Entry 6WG2 (X-ray diffraction, 2.53 A resolution); this record covers chains H and I of the 5 polymer chains in the assembly.

[Chain H (and I)]
Protein: Fab239 heavy chain
From: Homo sapiens
Notes: chain I of this document is another copy of the same molecule, construct and numbering; everything in this record applies to it too
Sequence (224 residues; row label = number of the first residue in the row; a row labelled like 82A-82C holds insertion residues (82A, then the next letters in order)):
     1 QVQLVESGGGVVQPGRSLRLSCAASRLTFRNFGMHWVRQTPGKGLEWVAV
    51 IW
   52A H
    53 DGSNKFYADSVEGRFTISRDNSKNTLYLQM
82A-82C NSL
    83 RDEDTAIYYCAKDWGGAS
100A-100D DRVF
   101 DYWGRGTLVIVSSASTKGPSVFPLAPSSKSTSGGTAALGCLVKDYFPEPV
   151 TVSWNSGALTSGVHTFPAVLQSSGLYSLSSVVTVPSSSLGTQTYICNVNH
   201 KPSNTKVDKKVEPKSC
Not modelled in the structure: 128-133, 216 (chain I: 1, 128-133, 216)
Cystine bridges: Cys22-Cys92, Cys140-Cys196
Reported in the primary citation:
  - self-association interface (contacts with another copy of this molecule): Glu64

[Chain H / chain I interface]
Residue-residue contacts - 13 pairs, chain H then chain I:
  Gln1(H) with Gly65(I), hydrogen bond (backbone-backbone); Arg66(I)
  Val2(H) with Glu64(I); Gly65(I)
  Arg26(H) with Gly65(I)
  Leu27(H) with Glu64(I)
  Thr28(H) with Lys57(I); Tyr59(I); Glu64(I), hydrogen bond (backbone-side chain)
  Asn31(H) with Lys57(I), hydrogen bond (side chain-backbone); Phe58(I)
  Phe32(H) with Glu64(I)
  Trp96(H) with Asp61(I), hydrogen bond
Interface residues without a listed pair, chain H (11 interface residues in all): Arg30, Asp101, Tyr102
Interface residues without a listed pair, chain I (9 interface residues in all): Asn56, Ser82B

[Overview]
11 residues of chain H and 9 residues of chain I are in contact; the contacts include 4 hydrogen bonds. Polar
pairs include Thr28(H)-Glu64(I), Asn31(H)-Lys57(I) and Trp96(H)-Asp61(I). From the paper: a self-association
interface involving Glu64(H).
Both chains are Fab239 heavy chain (Homo sapiens). Entry 6WG2 (Crystal structure of Fab239 in complex with
NPNA4 peptide from circumsporozoite protein) was determined by X-ray diffraction (same publication as 6W00,
6WFX, 6WFY, 6WG0 and 6WG1).
